PDB entry 7L70 | electron microscopy, 2.80 A resolution | chains E and G of the 10 polymer chains in the assembly

== Chain E ==
Protein: Translation initiation factor eIF-2B subunit delta
Source organism: Homo sapiens
UniProtKB: Q9UI10 (EI2BD_HUMAN); residue numbers follow UniProt; this construct covers 1-523
Amino-acid sequence (523 residues; each row starts with the number of its first residue):
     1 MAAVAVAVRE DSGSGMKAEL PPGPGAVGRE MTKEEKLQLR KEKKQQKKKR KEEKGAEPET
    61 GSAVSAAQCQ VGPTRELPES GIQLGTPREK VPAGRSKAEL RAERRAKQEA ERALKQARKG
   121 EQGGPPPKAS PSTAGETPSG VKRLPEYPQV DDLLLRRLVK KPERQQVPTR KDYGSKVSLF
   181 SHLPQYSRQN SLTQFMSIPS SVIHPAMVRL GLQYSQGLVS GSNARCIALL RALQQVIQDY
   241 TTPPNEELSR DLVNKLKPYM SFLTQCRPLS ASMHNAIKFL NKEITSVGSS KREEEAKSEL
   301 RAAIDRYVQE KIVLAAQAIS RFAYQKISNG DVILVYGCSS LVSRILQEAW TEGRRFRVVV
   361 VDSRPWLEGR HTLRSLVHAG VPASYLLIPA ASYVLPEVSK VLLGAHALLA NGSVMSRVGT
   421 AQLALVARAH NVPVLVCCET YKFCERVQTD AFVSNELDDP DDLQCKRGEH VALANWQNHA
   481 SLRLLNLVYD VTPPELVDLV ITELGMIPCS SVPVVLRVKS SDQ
Unresolved in the structure: 1-166, 518-523
Swiss-Prot annotation at these positions:
  - region: Arg170 to Leu179 (May bind the chemical integrated stress response (ISR) inhibitor ISRIB)
  - modified residue: Ala2 (N-acetylalanine), Ser12 (Phosphoserine), Thr86 (Phosphothreonine), Ser130 (Phosphoserine)
  - natural variant: Arg209 (R209Q: In VWM4), Ala228 (A228V: In VWM4), Leu269 (L269R: In VWM4), Arg357 (R357Q: In VWM4), Arg374 (R374C: In VWM4), Cys465 (C465R: In VWM4), Tyr489 (Y489H: In VWM4)
From the paper describing this entry:
  - conformationally variable residues: Leu179

== Chain G ==
Protein: Translation initiation factor eIF-2B subunit alpha
Source organism: Homo sapiens
UniProtKB: Q14232 (EI2BA_HUMAN); numbering as in UniProt (aligned over 2-305)
Amino-acid sequence (322 residues; each row starts with the number of its first residue; numbers below 1 keep their minus sign (Met-16 is residue -16)):
   -16 MHHHHHHGGG SENLYFQSDD KELIEYFKSQ MKEDPDMASA VAAIRTLLEF LKRDKGETIQ
    44 GLRANLTSAI ETLCGVDSSV AVSSGGELFL RFISLASLEY SDYSKCKKIM IERGELFLRR
   104 ISLSRNKIAD LCHTFIKDGA TILTHAYSRV VLRVLEAAVA AKKRFSVYVT ESQPDLSGKK
   164 MAKALCHLNV PVTVVLDAAV GYIMEKADLV IVGAEGVVEN GGIINKIGTN QMAVCAKAQN
   224 KPFYVVAESF KFVRLFPLNQ QDVPDKFKYK ADTLKVAQTG QDLKEEHPWV DYTAPSLITL
   284 LFTDLGVLTP SAVSDELIKL YL
Unresolved in the structure: -16 to 8, 37-42, 78-86, 253-269
Construct notes: initiating methionine (-16); expression tag (-15 to 1)

== Chain E / chain G interface ==
Pairs across the interface (20; chain E residue first):
  Lys326(E) - Phe239(G)  hydrogen bond (side chain-backbone)
  Lys326(E) - Leu241(G)
  Lys326(E) - Asp245(G)  salt bridge
  Pro433(E) - Leu241(G)  hydrophobic
  Leu435(E) - Leu241(G)  hydrophobic
  Leu499(E) - Phe239(G)  hydrophobic
  Leu499(E) - Leu241(G)  hydrophobic
  Leu504(E) - Arg237(G)
  Met506(E) - Glu202(G)
  Met506(E) - Phe239(G)
  Ile507(E) - Glu202(G)
  Ile507(E) - Phe239(G)
  Ile507(E) - Ile301(G)  hydrophobic
  Pro508(E) - Phe239(G)
  Pro508(E) - Ser297(G)
  Ser510(E) - Ser294(G)
  Ser511(E) - Ser297(G)  hydrogen bond
  Val514(E) - Asp298(G)
  Val514(E) - Ile301(G)  hydrophobic
  Arg517(E) - Asp298(G)  salt bridge
Other interface residues (no listed pair), chain E (15 interface residues in all): Lys400, Asp498, Gly505
Other interface residues (no listed pair), chain G (11 interface residues in all): Asn203, Lys302

== Summary ==
15 residues of chain E face 11 of chain G across their interface; the contacts include 2 hydrogen bonds and 2
salt bridges. Among the polar pairs are Lys326(E)-Asp245(G), Arg517(E)-Asp298(G) and Lys326(E)-Phe239(G). The
paper reports conformational variability at Leu179(E).
Here chain E is Translation initiation factor eIF-2B subunit delta and chain G is Translation initiation
factor eIF-2B subunit alpha, both from Homo sapiens. Entry 7L70 (The eukaryotic translation initiation factor
2B from Homo sapiens in its apo form) was determined by electron microscopy together with 7L7G from the same
study.
